5W0X - chain A; structure by X-ray diffraction, 2.72 A resolution.

== Chain A ==
Molecule: TIP41-like protein
Source organism: Mus musculus
UniProt: Q8BH58 (TIPRL_MOUSE); numbering as in UniProt; present here: 12-78, 89-259
Chain sequence (240 residues; each row starts with the number of its first residue; note: 10 numbers in that range are skipped by the numbering (no residue carries them; nothing is unmodelled there)):
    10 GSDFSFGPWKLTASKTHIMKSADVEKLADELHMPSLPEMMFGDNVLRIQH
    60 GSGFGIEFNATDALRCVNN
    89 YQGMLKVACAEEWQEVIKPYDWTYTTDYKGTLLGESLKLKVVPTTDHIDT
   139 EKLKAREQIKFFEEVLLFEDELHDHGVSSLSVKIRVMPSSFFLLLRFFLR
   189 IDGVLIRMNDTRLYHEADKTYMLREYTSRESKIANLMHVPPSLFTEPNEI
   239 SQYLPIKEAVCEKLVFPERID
Unresolved in the structure: 10, 89-106, 140-144, 258-259
Differences from the reference sequence: expression tag (10-11)
Modified residues: Mse28, Mse42, Mse48, Mse49, Mse175, Mse196, Mse210, Mse225 (selenomethionine; parent Met); Mse92 (selenomethionine)
Curated features (UniProtKB/Swiss-Prot):
  - modified residue: Lys106 (N6-acetyllysine)

== In short ==
Chain A is TIP41-like protein (Mus musculus); the structure, Crystal structure of mouse TOR signaling pathway
regulator-like (TIPRL) delta 94-103, was determined by X-ray diffraction, deposited together with 5W0W.
